Entry 8FJV (X-ray diffraction, 2.69 A resolution); this record covers chain A.

# Chain A
Molecule: Trifunctional purine biosynthetic protein adenosine-3
Organism: Homo sapiens
Notes: EC 6.3.4.13, 6.3.3.1, 2.1.2.2
UniProtKB: P22102 (PUR2_HUMAN); residue numbers follow UniProt; this construct covers 808-1010
Chain sequence (210 residues; each row starts with the number of its first residue):
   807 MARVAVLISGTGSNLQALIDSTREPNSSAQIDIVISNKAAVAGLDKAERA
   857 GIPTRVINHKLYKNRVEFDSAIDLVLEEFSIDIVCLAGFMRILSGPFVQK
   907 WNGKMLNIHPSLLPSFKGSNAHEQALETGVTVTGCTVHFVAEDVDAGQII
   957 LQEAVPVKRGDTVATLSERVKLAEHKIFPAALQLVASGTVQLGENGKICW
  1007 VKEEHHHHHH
Disordered / not traced: 807, 1008-1016
Differences from the reference sequence: initiating methionine (807); expression tag (1011-1016)
Residues lining bound ligands:
  - glycinamide ribonucleotide (GAR): Gly816, Thr817, Gly818, Ser819, Asn820, Leu821, Ala893, Gly894, Met896, Ile914, His915, Pro916, Gly924, Ser925, Lys977, Glu980
  - Y72 (N-{4-[4-(2-amino-4-oxo-3,4-dihydro-5H-pyrrolo[3,2-d]pyrimidin-5-yl)butyl]-3-fluorothiophene-2-carbonyl}-L-glutamic acid): Arg871, Leu892, Phe895, Met896, Arg897, Ile898, Leu899, Val904, Asn913, Gly924, Ser925, His944, Val946, Ala947, Glu948, Val950, Asp951
Curated features (UniProtKB/Swiss-Prot):
  - active site: His915 (Proton donor)
  - binding site (N(1)-(5-phospho-beta-D-ribosyl)glycinamide): Gly818 to Asn820, Lys977 to Glu980
  - binding site ((6R)-10-formyltetrahydrofolate): Arg871, Met896 to Leu899, Asn913, Ala947 to Asp951
  - site: Asp951 (Raises pKa of active site His)
What the authors report for this chain:
  - binding site for Y72: Arg871, Met896, Arg897, Ile898, Leu899, Glu948

# Overview
Bound to chain A: glycinamide ribonucleotide and compound Y72. UniProt lists active-site residue His915, 7
N(1)-(5-phospho-beta-D-ribosyl)glycinamide-binding residues and 11 (6R)-10-formyltetrahydrofolate-binding
residues. From the paper: a binding site for Y72 at Arg871, Met896 and Arg897 among others.
Chain A is Trifunctional purine biosynthetic protein adenosine-3 (Homo sapiens); the structure, Human GAR
transformylase in complex with GAR substrate and AGF362 inhibitor, was determined by X-ray diffraction
together with 8FJW, 8FJX and 8FJY from the same study.
